Entry 3DUX (X-ray diffraction, 1.60 A resolution); this record covers chains H and I of the 3 polymer chains in the assembly.

# Chain H
Protein: Thrombin Heavy Chain
From: Homo sapiens
Notes: EC 3.4.21.5
UniProtKB: P00734 (THRB_HUMAN); the construct lacks a stretch of the UniProt sequence and is renumbered around it, so the offset changes along the chain: 16-36 = UniProt 364-384; 37-60 = UniProt 386-409; 61-77 = UniProt 419-435; 78-97 = UniProt 437-456; 7 more segments
Chain sequence (259 residues; numbered 16 to 247 plus 28 insertion-coded residues; 1 number in that range is skipped by the numbering (no residue carries it; nothing is unmodelled there); the number before each row is that of its first residue; a row labelled like 60A-60I holds insertion residues (60A, then the next letters in order)):
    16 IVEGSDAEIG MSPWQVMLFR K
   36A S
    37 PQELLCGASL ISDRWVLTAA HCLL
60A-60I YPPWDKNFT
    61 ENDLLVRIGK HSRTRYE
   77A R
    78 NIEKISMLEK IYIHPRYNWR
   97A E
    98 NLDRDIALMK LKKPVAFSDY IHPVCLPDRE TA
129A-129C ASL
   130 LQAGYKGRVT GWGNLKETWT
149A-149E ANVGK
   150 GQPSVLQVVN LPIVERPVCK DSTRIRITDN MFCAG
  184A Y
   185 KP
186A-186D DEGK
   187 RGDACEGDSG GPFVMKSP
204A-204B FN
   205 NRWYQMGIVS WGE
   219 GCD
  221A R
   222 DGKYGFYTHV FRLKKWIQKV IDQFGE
Unresolved in the structure: 147-149, 149A-149E, 150, 247
UniProt features mapped onto this chain:
  - region: Ala183 to Val200 (High affinity receptor-binding region which is also known as the TP508 peptide)
  - active site (Charge relay system): His57, Asp102, Ser195
  - glycosylation: Asn60G (N-linked (GlcNAc...) (complex) asparagine)
Cystine bridges: Cys42-Cys58, Cys168-Cys182, Cys191-Cys220
Residues lining bound ligands: 64U (3-cyclohexyl-D-alanyl-N-(3-chlorobenzyl)-L-prolinamide): His57, Tyr60A, Trp60D, Glu97A, Asn98, Leu99, Ile174, Asp189, Ala190, Cys191, Glu192, Ser195, Val213, Ser214, Trp215, Gly216, Glu217, Gly219, Cys220, Gly226, Phe227, Tyr228

# Chain I
Protein: Hirudin variant-1
UniProtKB: P01050 (ITH1_HIRME); residue numbers follow UniProt; this construct covers 54-64
Chain sequence (11 residues; row label = number of the first residue in the row):
    54 GDFEEIPEEY L
Unresolved in the structure: 54, 64
Modified residues: Tyr63 (o-sulfo-l-tyrosine; TYS)

# Chain H / chain I interface
Pairs across the interface (22):
  Phe34(H) - Phe56(I)  hydrophobic
  Gln38(H) - Phe56(I)
  Gln38(H) - Glu58(I)
  Gln38(H) - Ile59(I)
  Glu39(H) - Phe56(I)
  Leu40(H) - Phe56(I)
  Leu65(H) - Ile59(I)  hydrophobic
  Leu65(H) - Tyr63(I)
  Arg67(H) - Ile59(I)
  Arg73(H) - Asp55(I)  salt bridge
  Arg73(H) - Phe56(I)
  Thr74(H) - Asp55(I)
  Thr74(H) - Phe56(I)
  Thr74(H) - Glu57(I)  hydrogen bond (backbone-backbone)
  Arg75(H) - Glu57(I)
  Tyr76(H) - Glu57(I)  hydrogen bond (backbone-side chain)
  Tyr76(H) - Pro60(I)
  Tyr76(H) - Tyr63(I)
  Glu80(H) - Tyr63(I)
  Lys81(H) - Tyr63(I)
  Ile82(H) - Ile59(I)  hydrophobic
  Ile82(H) - Tyr63(I)
Other interface residues (no listed pair), chain H (14 interface residues in all): Met32

# Summary
The interface between chain H and chain I involves 14 residues on one side and 7 on the other; the contacts
include 2 hydrogen bonds and 1 salt bridge. Polar contacts include Arg73(H)-Asp55(I), Tyr76(H)-Glu57(I) and
Thr74(H)-Glu57(I). Bound to chain H: compound 64U.
Chain H is Thrombin Heavy Chain (Homo sapiens) and chain I is Hirudin variant-1; the structure, Understanding
Thrombin Inhibition, was determined by X-ray diffraction, deposited together with 2ZC9, 2ZDA, 2ZFP, 2ZGX,
2ZO3, 3DHK and 3F68.
